PDB entry 6ZUR | X-ray diffraction, 2.31 A resolution | chains A and B

Chain A (and B):
Name: Aminotransferase
Organism: Psychrobacter sp. B6
Notes: EC 2.6.1.-; chain B of this document is another copy of the same molecule, construct and numbering; everything in this record applies to it too
Reference sequence: C7E5X4 (C7E5X4_9GAMM); residue numbers follow UniProt; this construct covers 1-398
Chain sequence (398 residues; each row starts with the number of its first residue):
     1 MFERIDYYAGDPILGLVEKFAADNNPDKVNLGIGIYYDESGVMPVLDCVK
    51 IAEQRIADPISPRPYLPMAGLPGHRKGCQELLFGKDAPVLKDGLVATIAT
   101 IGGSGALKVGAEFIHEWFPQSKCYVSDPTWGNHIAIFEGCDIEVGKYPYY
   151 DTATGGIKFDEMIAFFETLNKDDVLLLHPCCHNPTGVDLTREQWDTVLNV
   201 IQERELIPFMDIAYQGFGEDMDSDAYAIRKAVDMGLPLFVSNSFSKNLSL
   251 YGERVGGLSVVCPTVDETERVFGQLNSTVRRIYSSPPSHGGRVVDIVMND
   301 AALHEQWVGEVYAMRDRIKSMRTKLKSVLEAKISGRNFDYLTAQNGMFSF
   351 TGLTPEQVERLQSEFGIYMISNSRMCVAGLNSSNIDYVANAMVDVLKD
Residues lining bound ligands:
  - pyridoxal phosphate (PLP): Ile-101, Gly-102, Gly-103, Ser-104, Leu-107, Trp-130, His-133, Asn-183, Asp-211, Ala-213, Tyr-214, Ser-243, Ser-245, Lys-246, Arg-254
  - TYF ((2S)-2-hydroxy-3-(4-hydroxyphenyl)propanoic acid), molecule 1: Asp-11, Ile-13, Gly-32, Ile-33, Gly-34, Trp-130, Asn-183, Phe-348, Arg-374
  - TYF, molecule 2: Tyr-65, Leu-66, Met-68, Ser-284
Reported in the primary citation:
  - binding site for pyridoxal phosphate: Lys-246
  - binding site for TYF: Gly-34, Trp-130, Arg-374
  - conformationally variable residues (side-chain flip): Arg-280
  - specificity-determining residues: Ser-285 (by similarity / conservation)
  - catalytic residues: Lys-246 (citing earlier work)

Interface between chain A and chain B:
Contacting residue pairs (153):
  Met-1(A) with Phe-118(B); Asp-172(B); Ile-207(B), hydrophobic; Pro-237(B), hydrophobic; Glu-267(B), hydrogen bond (backbone-side chain)
  Phe-2(A) with Phe-118(B), hydrophobic; Phe-239(B), hydrophobic; Val-260(B), hydrophobic; Val-261(B); Cys-262(B), hydrophobic; Glu-267(B), hydrogen bond (backbone-side chain); Arg-270(B); Val-271(B), hydrophobic
  Glu-3(A) with Glu-267(B)
  Arg-4(A) with Trp-117(B), hydrogen bond (side chain-backbone); Phe-118(B); Asp-172(B), salt bridge
  Ile-5(A) with Phe-113(B), hydrophobic; Trp-117(B), hydrophobic; Arg-270(B), hydrogen bond (backbone-side chain); Gln-274(B)
  Asp-6(A) with Trp-117(B); Arg-270(B); Gln-274(B), hydrogen bond (backbone-side chain)
  Tyr-7(A) with Asp-266(B), hydrogen bond; Glu-269(B); Arg-270(B); Gln-274(B)
  Tyr-8(A) with Gly-273(B); Gln-274(B); Ser-277(B); Arg-280(B)
  Asp-11(A) with Arg-280(B), salt bridge
  Ile-35(A) with Tyr-65(B), hydrophobic
  Met-43(A) with Pro-62(B); Arg-63(B); Pro-64(B)
  Val-45(A) with Ile-60(B), hydrophobic; Ser-61(B); Pro-62(B)
  Lys-50(A) with Ile-60(B)
  Glu-53(A) with Ile-60(B); Arg-63(B), salt bridge
  Gln-54(A) with Ile-60(B)
  Ile-60(A) with Val-45(B), hydrophobic; Lys-50(B); Glu-53(B)
  Ser-61(A) with Val-45(B)
  Pro-62(A) with Met-43(B); Val-45(B)
  Arg-63(A) with Met-43(B); Glu-53(B), salt bridge; Leu-250(B); Tyr-251(B), hydrogen bond (backbone-backbone); Gly-252(B), hydrogen bond (backbone-backbone); Glu-253(B), salt bridge
  Pro-64(A) with Met-43(B); Gly-252(B)
  Tyr-65(A) with Ile-35(B), hydrophobic; Ser-245(B); Lys-246(B), hydrogen bond; Tyr-251(B); Arg-254(B)
  Ile-101(A) with Tyr-283(B), hydrophobic
  Ser-104(A) with Ile-282(B); Tyr-283(B); Ser-284(B)
  Gly-105(A) with Ile-282(B)
  Lys-108(A) with Arg-281(B); Ile-282(B)
  Phe-113(A) with Ile-5(B), hydrophobic
  Trp-117(A) with Arg-4(B), hydrogen bond (backbone-side chain); Ile-5(B), hydrophobic; Asp-6(B)
  Phe-118(A) with Met-1(B); Phe-2(B), hydrophobic; Arg-4(B)
  Asn-132(A) with Arg-280(B), hydrogen bond (side chain-backbone)
  Ala-135(A) with Arg-280(B); Arg-281(B)
  Ile-136(A) with Arg-281(B)
  Gly-139(A) with Arg-281(B), hydrogen bond (backbone-side chain)
  Asp-172(A) with Met-1(B); Arg-4(B), salt bridge
  Ile-207(A) with Met-1(B), hydrophobic
  Pro-237(A) with Met-1(B), hydrophobic
  Ser-245(A) with Tyr-65(B)
  Lys-246(A) with Tyr-65(B), hydrogen bond
  Ser-249(A) with Arg-63(B)
  Leu-250(A) with Arg-63(B)
  Tyr-251(A) with Arg-63(B), hydrogen bond (backbone-backbone); Tyr-65(B)
  Gly-252(A) with Arg-63(B), hydrogen bond (backbone-backbone); Pro-64(B); Pro-286(B); Pro-287(B); Ser-288(B), hydrogen bond (backbone-backbone)
  Glu-253(A) with Arg-63(B), salt bridge; Pro-287(B); Ser-288(B), hydrogen bond; His-289(B), hydrogen bond (side chain-backbone)
  Arg-254(A) with Tyr-65(B); Tyr-283(B), hydrogen bond (side chain-backbone); Ser-284(B); Ser-285(B), hydrogen bond (side chain-backbone); Pro-286(B); Pro-287(B)
  Val-261(A) with Phe-2(B)
  Cys-262(A) with Phe-2(B), hydrophobic
  Pro-263(A) with Met-1(B), hydrophobic
  Asp-266(A) with Tyr-7(B), hydrogen bond
  Glu-267(A) with Met-1(B), hydrogen bond (side chain-backbone); Phe-2(B), hydrogen bond (side chain-backbone); Glu-3(B)
  Arg-270(A) with Phe-2(B); Glu-3(B); Ile-5(B), hydrogen bond (side chain-backbone); Asp-6(B); Tyr-7(B), hydrogen bond
  Val-271(A) with Phe-2(B), hydrophobic
  Gly-273(A) with Tyr-8(B)
  Gln-274(A) with Ile-5(B); Asp-6(B), hydrogen bond (side chain-backbone); Tyr-7(B); Tyr-8(B)
  Ser-277(A) with Tyr-8(B)
  Arg-280(A) with Tyr-8(B); Asp-11(B), salt bridge; Gly-131(B); Asn-132(B), hydrogen bond; Ala-135(B)
  Arg-281(A) with Lys-108(B); Ala-135(B); Ile-136(B)
  Ile-282(A) with Ser-104(B); Gly-105(B); Lys-108(B); Ile-282(B), hydrophobic
  Tyr-283(A) with Ile-101(B), hydrophobic; Ser-104(B); Arg-254(B), hydrogen bond (backbone-side chain)
  Ser-284(A) with Ser-104(B); Arg-254(B)
  Ser-285(A) with Arg-254(B), hydrogen bond (backbone-side chain)
  Pro-286(A) with Gly-252(B); Arg-254(B)
  Pro-287(A) with Gly-252(B); Arg-254(B); Pro-287(B), hydrophobic
  Ser-288(A) with Gly-252(B), hydrogen bond (backbone-backbone); Glu-253(B)
  His-289(A) with Glu-253(B), hydrogen bond (backbone-side chain); His-289(B)
Also at the interface, not in a pair above, chain A (71 interface residues in all): Pro-12, Ala-57, Leu-66, Met-68, Gly-131, Phe-239, Val-260, Asn-276
Also at the interface, not in a pair above, chain B (72 interface residues in all): Pro-12, Leu-14, Gln-54, Ala-57, Met-68, Gly-139, Ser-249, Pro-263, Asn-276
The authors on this interface:
  - residue pairs: Asp-11(A)/Arg-280(B) (hydrogen bond), Asp-11(B)/Arg-280(A), Asn-132(B)/Arg-280(A)

In short:
The interface between chain A and chain B involves 71 residues on one side and 72 on the other; the contacts
include 31 hydrogen bonds and 8 salt bridges. Among the polar pairs are Arg-4(A)/Asp-172(B),
Asp-11(A)/Arg-280(B) and Glu-53(A)/Arg-63(B). The paper describes a hydrogen bond between Asp-11(A) and
Arg-280(B); contacts between Asp-11(B) and Arg-280(A) and Asn-132(B) and Arg-280(A). From the paper: the
catalytic residue Lys-246(A); a binding site for TYF at Gly-34(A), Trp-130(A) and Arg-374(A).
Both chains are Aminotransferase (Psychrobacter sp. B6). Entry 6ZUR (Psychrophilic aromatic amino acids
aminotransferase from Psychrobacter sp. B6 cocrystalized with substrate analog - L-p-hydroxyphenyllactic acid)
was determined by X-ray diffraction, deposited together with 6ZUP, 6ZVG and 6T3V.
